6D88 - chains B and E of the 6 polymer chains in the assembly; structure by X-ray diffraction, 2.85 A resolution.

Chain B:
Protein: Tubulin beta chain
Organism: Sus scrofa
UniProtKB: A0A287AGU7 (A0A287AGU7_PIG); numbering as in UniProt (aligned over 1-445)
Chain sequence (445 residues; numbered 1 to 445; the number before each row is that of its first residue):
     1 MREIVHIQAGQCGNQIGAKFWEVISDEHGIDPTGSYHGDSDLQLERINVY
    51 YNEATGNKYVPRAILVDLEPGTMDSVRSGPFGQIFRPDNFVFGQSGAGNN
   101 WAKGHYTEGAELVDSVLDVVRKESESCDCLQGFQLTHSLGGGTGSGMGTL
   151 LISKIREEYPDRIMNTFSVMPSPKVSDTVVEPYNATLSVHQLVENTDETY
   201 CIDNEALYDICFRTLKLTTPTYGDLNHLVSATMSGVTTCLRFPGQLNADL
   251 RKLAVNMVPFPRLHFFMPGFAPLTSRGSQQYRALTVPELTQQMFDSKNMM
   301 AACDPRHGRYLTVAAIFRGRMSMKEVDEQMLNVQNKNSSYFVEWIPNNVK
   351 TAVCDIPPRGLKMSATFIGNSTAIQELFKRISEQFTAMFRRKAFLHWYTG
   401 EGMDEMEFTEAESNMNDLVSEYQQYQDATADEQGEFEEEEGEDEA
Disordered / not traced: 1, 429-445
Bound ions: Mg2+: Gln11, Asp177 (together with GDP)
Ligand contacts:
  - G9K ([2-(1H-indol-3-yl)-1H-imidazol-4-yl](8-methoxy-1,4-benzodioxin-6-yl)methanone): Tyr200, Val236, Cys239, Leu240, Leu246, Ala248, Asp249, Lys252, Leu253, Asn256, Met257, Thr312, Val313, Ala314, Ala315, Asn347, Asn348, Val349, Lys350, Ala352, Ile368
  - GDP (guanosine-5'-diphosphate): Gly10, Gln11, Cys12, Gln15, Ile16, Ala97, Asn99, Ser138, Gly140, Gly141, Gly142, Thr143, Gly144, Ser145, Val169, Pro171, Val175, Asp177, Glu181, Asn204, Leu207, Tyr222, Leu225, Asn226
What the authors report for this chain:
  - binding site for G9K: Cys239, Leu246, Asp249, Leu253, Asn256, Met257, Asn347, Lys350

Chain E:
Protein: Stathmin-4
Organism: Rattus norvegicus
UniProtKB: P63043 (STMN4_RAT); residues 5-145 here correspond to UniProt positions 49-189 (UniProt number = residue number + 44)
Chain sequence (143 residues; numbered 3 to 145; the number before each row is that of its first residue):
     3 MADMEVIELNKCTSGQSFEVILKPPSFDGVPEFNASLPRRRDPSLEEIQK
    53 KLEAAEERRKYQEAELLKHLAEKREHEREVIQKAIEENNNFIKMAKEKLA
   103 QKMESNKENREAHLAAMLERLQEKDKHAEEVRKNKELKEEASR
Disordered / not traced: 3-5, 29-43, 142-145
Construct notes: expression tag (3-4)
Curated features (UniProtKB/Swiss-Prot):
  - modified residue: Ser46 (Phosphoserine)

Interface between chain B and chain E:
Contacting residue pairs - 25 pairs, chain B then chain E:
  His105(B) with Lys75(E), hydrogen bond
  Tyr106(B) with Lys75(E); His78(E), hydrogen bond; Glu79(E); Val82(E), hydrophobic; Ile83(E)
  Leu150(B) with Glu79(E)
  Ser153(B) with Leu72(E); Lys75(E); Arg76(E), hydrogen bond
  Lys154(B) with Arg76(E); Glu79(E), salt bridge
  Arg156(B) with Leu68(E)
  Glu157(B) with Leu69(E); Leu72(E); Arg76(E), salt bridge
  Pro160(B) with Glu65(E)
  Gln191(B) with Lys75(E)
  Glu401(B) with Val82(E); Ala86(E)
  Gly402(B) with Val82(E); Lys85(E); Ala86(E)
  Asp404(B) with Lys85(E), salt bridge
  Glu407(B) with His78(E), salt bridge
Also at the interface, not in a pair above, chain B (18 interface residues in all): Thr107, Glu194, Thr399, Gly400, Met403
Also at the interface, not in a pair above, chain E (14 interface residues in all): His71, Glu89

Summary:
The interface between chain B and chain E involves 18 residues on one side and 14 on the other, with 3
hydrogen bonds and 4 salt bridges. Polar contacts include Lys154(B)-Glu79(E), Glu157(B)-Arg76(E) and
Asp404(B)-Lys85(E). Chain B binds GDP and compound G9K. From the paper: a binding site for G9K at Cys239(B),
Leu246(B) and Asp249(B) among others.
Chain B is Tubulin beta chain (Sus scrofa) and chain E is Stathmin-4 (Rattus norvegicus); the structure,
Tubulin-RB3_SLD-TTL in complex with compound 13f, was determined by X-ray diffraction.
